6KCD - chain A; structure by X-ray diffraction, 1.50 A resolution.

== Chain A ==
Name: Lysozyme C
Source organism: Gallus gallus
Notes: EC 3.2.1.17
Reference sequence: P00698 (LYSC_CHICK); residues 1-147 here = UniProt positions 1-147
Sequence (147 residues; numbered 1 to 147; the number before each row is that of its first residue):
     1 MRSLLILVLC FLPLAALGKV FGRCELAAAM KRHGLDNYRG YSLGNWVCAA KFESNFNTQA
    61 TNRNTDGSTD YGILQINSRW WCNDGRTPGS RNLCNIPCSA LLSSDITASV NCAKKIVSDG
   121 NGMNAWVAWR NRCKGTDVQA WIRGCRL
Disordered / not traced: 1-18
Curated features (UniProtKB/Swiss-Prot):
  - active site: Glu53, Asp70
  - binding site (substrate): Asp119
  - natural variant: Tyr71 (Y71F; Y71S)
Disulfides: Cys24-Cys145, Cys48-Cys133, Cys82-Cys98, Cys94-Cys112
Ion coordination: Na+: Ser78, Cys82, Ser90, Arg91

== Summary ==
The Na+ site is built by Ser78, Cys82, Ser90 and Arg91. UniProt lists active-site residues Glu53 and Asp70 and
substrate-binding residue Asp119.
Chain A is Lysozyme C (Gallus gallus); the structure, Room temperature structure of lysozyme delivered in
shortening B by serial millisecond crystallography, was determined by X-ray diffraction together with 6KCA,
6KCB and 6KCC from the same study.
